7FJ1 - chains S and a of the 51 polymer chains in the assembly; structure by electron microscopy, 4.43 A resolution (low resolution: residue-level contacts below are approximate; hydrogen-bond / salt-bridge calls are withheld).

# Chain S (and a)
Name: Major capsid protein
Source organism: Suid alphaherpesvirus 1
Notes: chain a of this document is another copy of the same molecule, construct and numbering; everything in this record applies to it too
Reference sequence: G3G8T2 (G3G8T2_9ALPH); residues 1-1330 here = UniProt positions 1-1330
Chain sequence (1330 residues; numbered 1 to 1330; the number before each row is that of its first residue):
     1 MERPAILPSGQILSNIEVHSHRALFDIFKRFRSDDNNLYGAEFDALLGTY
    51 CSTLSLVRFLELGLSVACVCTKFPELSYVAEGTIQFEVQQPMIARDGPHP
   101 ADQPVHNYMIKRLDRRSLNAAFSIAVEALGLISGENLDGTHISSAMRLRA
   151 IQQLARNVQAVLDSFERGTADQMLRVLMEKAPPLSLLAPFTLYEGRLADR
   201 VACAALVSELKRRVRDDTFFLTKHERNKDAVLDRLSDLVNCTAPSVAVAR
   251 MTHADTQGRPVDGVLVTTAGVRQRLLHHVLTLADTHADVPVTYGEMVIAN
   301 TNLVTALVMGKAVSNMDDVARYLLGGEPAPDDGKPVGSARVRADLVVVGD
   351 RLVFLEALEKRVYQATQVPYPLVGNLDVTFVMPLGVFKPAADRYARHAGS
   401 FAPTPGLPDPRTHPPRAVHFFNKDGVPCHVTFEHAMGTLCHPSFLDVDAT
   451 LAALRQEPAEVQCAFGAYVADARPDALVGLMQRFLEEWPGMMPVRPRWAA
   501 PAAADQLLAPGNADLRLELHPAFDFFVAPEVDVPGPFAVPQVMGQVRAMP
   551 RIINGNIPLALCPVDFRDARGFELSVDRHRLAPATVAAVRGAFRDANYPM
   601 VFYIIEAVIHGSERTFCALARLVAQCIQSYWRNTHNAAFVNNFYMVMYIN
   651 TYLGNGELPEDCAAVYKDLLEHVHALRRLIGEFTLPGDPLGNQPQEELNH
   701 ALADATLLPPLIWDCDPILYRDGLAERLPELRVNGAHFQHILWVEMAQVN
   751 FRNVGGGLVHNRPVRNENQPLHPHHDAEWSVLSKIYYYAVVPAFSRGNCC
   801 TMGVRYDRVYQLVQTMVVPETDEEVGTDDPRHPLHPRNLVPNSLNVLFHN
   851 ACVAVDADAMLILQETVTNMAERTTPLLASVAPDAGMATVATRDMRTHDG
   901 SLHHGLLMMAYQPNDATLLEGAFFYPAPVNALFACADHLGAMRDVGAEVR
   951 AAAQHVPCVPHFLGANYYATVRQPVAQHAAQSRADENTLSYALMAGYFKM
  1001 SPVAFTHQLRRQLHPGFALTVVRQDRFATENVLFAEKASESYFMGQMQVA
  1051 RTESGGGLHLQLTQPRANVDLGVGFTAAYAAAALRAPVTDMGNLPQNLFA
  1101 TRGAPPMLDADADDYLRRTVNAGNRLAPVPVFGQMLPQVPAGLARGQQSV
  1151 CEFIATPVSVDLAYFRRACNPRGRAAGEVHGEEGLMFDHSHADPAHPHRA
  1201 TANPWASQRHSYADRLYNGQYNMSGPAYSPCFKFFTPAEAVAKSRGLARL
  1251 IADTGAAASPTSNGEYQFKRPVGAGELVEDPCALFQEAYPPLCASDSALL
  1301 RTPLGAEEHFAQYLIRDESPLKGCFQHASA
Unresolved in the structure: 1-2, 306-337, 1324-1330 (chain a: 1-15, 138-140, 326-335, 823-828, 1324-1330)

# Chain S / chain a interface
Contacting residue pairs (139):
  Val79(S) - His21(a)
  Glu81(S) - Val18(a)
  Glu81(S) - His21(a)
  Gly82(S) - His19(a)
  Gly82(S) - His21(a)
  Thr83(S) - His19(a)
  Thr83(S) - Ser20(a)
  Thr83(S) - His21(a)
  Ile84(S) - His21(a)
  Ile84(S) - Ala23(a)
  Phe86(S) - Ala23(a)
  Glu87(S) - Arg156(a)
  Gln89(S) - Arg156(a)
  Gln89(S) - Gln159(a)
  Pro91(S) - Arg167(a)
  Pro91(S) - Gln364(a)
  Met92(S) - Ser164(a)
  Met92(S) - Thr366(a)
  Ile93(S) - Ser164(a)
  Ile93(S) - Arg167(a)
  Ile93(S) - Gly168(a)
  Ile93(S) - Asp171(a)
  Ile93(S) - Thr366(a)
  Ile93(S) - Val368(a)
  Ala94(S) - Leu118(a)
  Ala94(S) - Asn119(a)
  Ala94(S) - Ser164(a)
  Arg95(S) - Asn119(a)
  Arg95(S) - Asp171(a)
  Arg95(S) - Arg175(a)
  Asp96(S) - Ser117(a)
  Gly97(S) - Asn119(a)
  Pro98(S) - Asn119(a)
  Pro98(S) - Gln1061(a)
  His99(S) - Ala121(a)
  His99(S) - His1059(a)
  His99(S) - Gln1061(a)
  Pro100(S) - His1059(a)
  Ala101(S) - His1059(a)
  Leu192(S) - Arg1085(a)
  Tyr193(S) - Ala1086(a)
  Glu194(S) - Thr366(a)
  Glu194(S) - Pro369(a)
  Gly195(S) - Gln367(a)
  Gly195(S) - Val368(a)
  Gly195(S) - Pro369(a)
  Arg200(S) - Pro1140(a)
  Arg200(S) - Ala1141(a)
  Arg200(S) - Gly1142(a)
  Arg200(S) - Leu1143(a)
  Arg200(S) - Glu1265(a)
  Val201(S) - Val1088(a)
  Val201(S) - Gln1147(a)
  Val201(S) - Asn1263(a)
  Val201(S) - Gly1264(a)
  Ala204(S) - Leu1143(a)
  Ala204(S) - Ala1144(a)
  Ala204(S) - Gly1146(a)
  Ala205(S) - Lys423(a)
  Ser208(S) - Lys423(a)
  Ser208(S) - Ala1144(a)
  Ser208(S) - Arg1145(a)
  Glu209(S) - Ala1086(a)
  Asp233(S) - Gln273(a)
  Ala243(S) - Lys360(a)
  Ala243(S) - Gln364(a)
  Pro244(S) - Lys360(a)
  Ile298(S) - Arg22(a)
  Ala299(S) - Arg22(a)
  Thr301(S) - Ala145(a)
  Thr301(S) - Met146(a)
  Thr301(S) - Arg149(a)
  Asn302(S) - Arg149(a)
  Leu303(S) - Arg149(a)
  Val304(S) - Arg32(a)
  Thr305(S) - Arg32(a)
  Thr305(S) - Asp34(a)
  Arg393(S) - Thr404(a)
  Tyr394(S) - Phe401(a)
  Tyr394(S) - Ala402(a)
  Tyr394(S) - Arg411(a)
  Tyr394(S) - Ala1298(a)
  Tyr394(S) - Arg1301(a)
  Ala395(S) - Ser400(a)
  Ala395(S) - Phe401(a)
  Ala395(S) - Ala402(a)
  Arg396(S) - Ser400(a)
  Arg396(S) - Phe401(a)
  Arg396(S) - Pro1303(a)
  His397(S) - Ser400(a)
  Ala398(S) - Gly399(a)
  Arg495(S) - Pro686(a)
  Arg495(S) - Gly687(a)
  Ala500(S) - Pro686(a)
  Gln506(S) - Arg1010(a)
  Gly511(S) - Ala1122(a)
  Arg594(S) - Glu671(a)
  Arg594(S) - Arg678(a)
  Asp595(S) - Lys667(a)
  Asn597(S) - Asn650(a)
  Asn597(S) - Gly654(a)
  Asn597(S) - Asn655(a)
  Asn633(S) - Asn655(a)
  Asn633(S) - Glu660(a)
  Ala851(S) - Asn655(a)
  Cys852(S) - Asn655(a)
  Asn914(S) - Met647(a)
  Asn914(S) - Thr651(a)
  Asn914(S) - Tyr652(a)
  Asn914(S) - Trp779(a)
  Asp915(S) - Tyr652(a)
  Ala916(S) - Tyr652(a)
  His955(S) - Pro686(a)
  Arg983(S) - Asp577(a)
  Arg983(S) - Arg578(a)
  Val1073(S) - Ala365(a)
  Arg1166(S) - Arg1301(a)
  Arg1167(S) - Gly425(a)
  His1180(S) - Gly1142(a)
  Gly1181(S) - Gly1142(a)
  Leu1185(S) - Ala1141(a)
  Leu1185(S) - Gly1142(a)
  His1191(S) - Gln1138(a)
  His1191(S) - Val1139(a)
  His1191(S) - Pro1140(a)
  His1191(S) - Ala1141(a)
  Pro1194(S) - Gly1142(a)
  Pro1194(S) - Ala1144(a)
  Pro1194(S) - Arg1145(a)
  Ala1195(S) - Arg1145(a)
  Pro1197(S) - Arg1125(a)
  Pro1197(S) - Gln1148(a)
  His1198(S) - Arg1125(a)
  Glu1307(S) - Arg1301(a)
  Glu1307(S) - Thr1302(a)
  Glu1307(S) - Pro1303(a)
  Glu1308(S) - Arg1301(a)
  Phe1310(S) - Pro403(a)
  Arg1316(S) - Thr1302(a)
Interface residues without a listed pair, chain S (97 interface residues in all): Gln85, Val88, Gln90, Val105, Arg196, Asp199, Val246, Ala247, Met296, Asn300, Ala391, Asp392, Thr412, Arg590, Pro599, His635, Asn850, Gln912, Phe1043, Ala1163, Ser1190, His1196
Interface residues without a listed pair, chain a (94 interface residues in all): Leu24, Phe28, Ala120, Ser123, Gln152, Ala160, Phe165, Pro405, Val426, Pro427, Glu682, Ser1054, Asp1296, Ser1297

# Overview
97 residues of chain S and 94 residues of chain a are in contact.
Chain S and chain a are both Major capsid protein (Suid alphaherpesvirus 1); the structure, Cryo-EM structure
of pseudorabies virus C-capsid, was determined by electron microscopy (same publication as 7FJ3).
